Entry 1GSE (X-ray diffraction, 2.00 A resolution); this record covers chains A and B.

[Chain A (and B)]
Protein: Glutathione transferase
From: Homo sapiens
Notes: EC 2.5.1.18; engineered mutation(s): R15K; chain B of this document is another copy of the same molecule, construct and numbering; everything in this record applies to it too
Reference sequence: P08263 (GTA1_HUMAN); residues 2-222 here correspond to UniProt positions 1-221 (UniProt number = residue number - 1)
Sequence (221 residues; each row starts with the number of its first residue):
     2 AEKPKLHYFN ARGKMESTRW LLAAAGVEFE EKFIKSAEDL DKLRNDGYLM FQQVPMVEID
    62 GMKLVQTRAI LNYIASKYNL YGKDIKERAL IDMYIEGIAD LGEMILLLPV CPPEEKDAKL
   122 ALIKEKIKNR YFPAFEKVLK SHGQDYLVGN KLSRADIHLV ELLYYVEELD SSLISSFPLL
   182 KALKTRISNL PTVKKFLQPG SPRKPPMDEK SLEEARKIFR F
Sequence notes: conflict K15 (Arg14 in P08263)
Residues lining bound ligands: ethacrynic acid / glutathione: Y9, F10, A12, R13, G14, K15, R45, Q53, Q54, V55, P56, Q67, T68, L107, L108, P110, V111, M208, L213, A216, F220, F222
From the paper describing this entry:
  - binding site for ethacrynic acid: Y9, G14, P207, M208, F222
  - binding site for glutathione: F220
  - conformationally variable residues (order/disorder transition): V66, E104, P200, M208
  - catalytic residues: Y9 (citing earlier work)
  - self-association interface (contacts with another copy of this molecule); pairs are residue here / residue on that copy: R89-R89

[Chain A / chain B interface]
Contacting residue pairs - 66 pairs, chain A then chain B:
  M51(A) - Y95(B)  hydrophobic
  M51(A) - A135(B)
  M51(A) - V139(B)  hydrophobic
  F52(A) - M94(B)
  F52(A) - G98(B)
  F52(A) - R131(B)  hydrogen bond (backbone-side chain)
  F52(A) - Y132(B)  hydrophobic
  F52(A) - A135(B)  hydrophobic
  F52(A) - F136(B)  hydrophobic
  Q53(A) - N130(B)  hydrogen bond (side chain-backbone)
  Q53(A) - R131(B)  hydrogen bond
  Q54(A) - R131(B)
  D61(A) - K87(B)  hydrogen bond (backbone-side chain)
  K64(A) - M94(B)
  L65(A) - A90(B)  hydrophobic
  V66(A) - M94(B)
  Q67(A) - M94(B)
  Q67(A) - E97(B)
  Q67(A) - G98(B)
  Q67(A) - D101(B)  hydrogen bond
  R69(A) - R69(B)
  R69(A) - E97(B)  salt bridge
  A70(A) - D93(B)
  A70(A) - M94(B)
  N73(A) - R89(B)
  N73(A) - D93(B)  hydrogen bond
  Y74(A) - I86(B)  hydrophobic
  Y74(A) - K87(B)
  Y74(A) - A90(B)  hydrophobic
  S77(A) - I86(B)
  Y82(A) - N73(B)
  Y82(A) - R89(B)  hydrogen bond
  I86(A) - Y74(B)
  I86(A) - S77(B)
  I86(A) - K78(B)
  K87(A) - D61(B)  hydrogen bond (side chain-backbone)
  K87(A) - M63(B)
  K87(A) - Y74(B)
  R89(A) - N73(B)
  R89(A) - S77(B)
  R89(A) - Y82(B)  hydrogen bond
  R89(A) - R89(B)
  A90(A) - L65(B)  hydrophobic
  A90(A) - Y74(B)  hydrophobic
  D93(A) - A70(B)
  D93(A) - N73(B)  hydrogen bond
  M94(A) - M51(B)  hydrophobic
  M94(A) - F52(B)
  M94(A) - V66(B)  hydrophobic
  M94(A) - Q67(B)
  M94(A) - A70(B)
  Y95(A) - M51(B)  hydrophobic
  E97(A) - Q67(B)
  E97(A) - R69(B)  salt bridge
  G98(A) - F52(B)
  G98(A) - Q67(B)
  D101(A) - Q67(B)  hydrogen bond
  R131(A) - R45(B)
  R131(A) - F52(B)  hydrogen bond (side chain-backbone)
  R131(A) - Q53(B)
  R131(A) - Q54(B)
  Y132(A) - F52(B)  hydrophobic
  A135(A) - M51(B)
  A135(A) - F52(B)  hydrophobic
  F136(A) - F52(B)  hydrophobic
  V139(A) - M51(B)  hydrophobic
Also at the interface, not in a pair above, chain A (34 interface residues in all): R45, M63, K78, N130
Also at the interface, not in a pair above, chain B (34 interface residues in all): K64

[Summary]
Chain A and chain B each contribute 34 residues to their interface, with 12 hydrogen bonds and 2 salt bridges.
Polar contacts include R69(A)-E97(B), F52(A)-R131(B) and Q53(A)-N130(B). Chain A binds ethacrynic acid /
glutathione. From the paper: the catalytic residue Y9(A); a binding site for ethacrynic acid at Y9(A), G14(A)
and P207(A) among others.
Both chains are Glutathione transferase (Homo sapiens). Entry 1GSE (Glutathione transferase A1-1 complexed
with an ethacrynic acid glutathione conjugate (mutant R15K)) was determined by X-ray diffraction together with
1GSD and 1GSF from the same study.
